3FQL - chain A; structure by X-ray diffraction, 1.80 A resolution.

Chain A:
Name: RNA-directed RNA polymerase
Organism: Hepatitis C virus
Notes: EC 2.7.7.48
UniProt: Q9WMX2 (POLG_HCVCO); residues 2-570 here correspond to UniProt positions 2421-2989 (UniProt number = residue number + 2419)
Sequence (578 residues; each row starts with the number of its first residue; numbers below 1 keep their minus sign (Met-7 is residue -7)):
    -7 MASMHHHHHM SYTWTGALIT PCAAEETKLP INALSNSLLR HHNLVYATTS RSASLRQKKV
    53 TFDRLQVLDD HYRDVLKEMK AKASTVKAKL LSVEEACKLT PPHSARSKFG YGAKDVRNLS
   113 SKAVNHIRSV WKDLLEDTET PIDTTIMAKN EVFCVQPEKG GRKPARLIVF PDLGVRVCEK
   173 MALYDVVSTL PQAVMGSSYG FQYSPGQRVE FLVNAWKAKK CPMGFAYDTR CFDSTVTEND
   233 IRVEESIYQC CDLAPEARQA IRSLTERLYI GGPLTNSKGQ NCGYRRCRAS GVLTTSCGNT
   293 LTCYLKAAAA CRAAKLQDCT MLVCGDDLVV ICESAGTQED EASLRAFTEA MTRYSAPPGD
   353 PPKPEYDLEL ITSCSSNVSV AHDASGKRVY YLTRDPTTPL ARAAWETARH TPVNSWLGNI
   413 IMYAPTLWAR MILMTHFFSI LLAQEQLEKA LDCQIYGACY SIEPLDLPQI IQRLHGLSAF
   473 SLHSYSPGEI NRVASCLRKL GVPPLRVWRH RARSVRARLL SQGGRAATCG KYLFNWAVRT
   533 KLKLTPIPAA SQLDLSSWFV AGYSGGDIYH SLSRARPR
Unresolved in the structure: -7 to -1, 148-153, 566-570
Construct notes: expression tag (-7 to 1)
Swiss-Prot annotation at these positions:
  - binding site (Mg(2+)): Asp220, Asp318, Asp319
  - modified residue (Phosphoserine): Ser29, Ser42
Residues lining bound ligands: 79Z (5-cyclopropyl-2-(4-fluorophenyl)-6-[(2-hydroxyethyl)(methylsulfonyl)amino]-N-methyl-1-benzofuran-3-carboxamide): Phe193, Pro197, Arg200, Leu204, Leu314, Val315, Cys316, Asp319, Leu320, Val321, Leu360, Ile363, Ser365, Cys366, Ser368, Asn369, Leu384, Met414, Tyr415, Tyr448, Tyr555
From the paper describing this entry:
  - binding site for 79Z: Cys316, Asp319 to Glu325, Tyr555
  - conformationally variable residues (register shift, side-chain flip): Arg200, Tyr555
  - mutagenesis - C316N (14-fold), C316Y (>200-fold), S365T (226-fold): decreased binding to 79Z
  - mutagenesis - C316Y (202-fold), S365T, M414T (70-fold): decreased binding to NNI-1
  - mutagenesis - C316N, L419M, P495L: unchanged binding to NNI-1
  - mutagenesis - L419M (12-fold): decreased binding to NNI-3
  - mutagenesis - S282T: unchanged binding to 79Z
  - mutagenesis - S282T, M414T, Y448H: unchanged binding to NNI-3

In short:
Chain A binds compound 79Z. UniProt lists 3 Mg2+-binding residues. The paper reports a binding site for 79Z at
Cys316, Asp319 and Tyr555; C316N, C316Y and S365T reduce binding to 79Z; 8 substitutions were tested in all.
Chain A is RNA-directed RNA polymerase (Hepatitis C virus); the structure, Hepatitis C virus polymerase NS5B
(CON1 1-570) with HCV-796 inhibitor, was determined by X-ray diffraction (same publication as 3FQK).
